1TDC - chain A; structure by X-ray diffraction, 2.65 A resolution.

[Chain A]
Protein: Thymidylate synthase
Organism: Lactobacillus casei
Notes: EC 2.1.1.45
UniProt: P00469 (TYSY_LACCA); residues 1-315 here = UniProt positions 1-315
Sequence (315 residues; each row starts with the number of its first residue):
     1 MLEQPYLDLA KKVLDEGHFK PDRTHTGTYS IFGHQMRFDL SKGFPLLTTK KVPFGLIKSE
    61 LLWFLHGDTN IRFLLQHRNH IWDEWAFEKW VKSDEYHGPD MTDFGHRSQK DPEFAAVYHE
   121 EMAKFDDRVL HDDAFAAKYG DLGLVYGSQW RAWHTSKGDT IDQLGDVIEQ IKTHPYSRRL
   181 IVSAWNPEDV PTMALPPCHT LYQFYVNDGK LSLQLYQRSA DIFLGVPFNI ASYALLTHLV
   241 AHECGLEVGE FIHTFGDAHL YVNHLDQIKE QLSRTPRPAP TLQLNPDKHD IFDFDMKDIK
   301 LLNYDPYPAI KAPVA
Small-molecule neighbours: 2'-deoxyuridine 5'-monophosphate (UMP): Arg-178, Arg-179, Leu-195, Cys-198, Gln-217, Arg-218, Ser-219, Ala-220, Asp-221, Gly-225, Asn-229, His-259, Tyr-261
Swiss-Prot annotation at these positions:
  - active site: Cys-198 (Nucleophile)
  - binding site (dUMP): Arg-23, Arg-178, Arg-179, Arg-218 to Asp-221, Asn-229, His-259 to Tyr-261
  - binding site ((6R)-5,10-methylene-5,6,7,8-tetrahydrofolate): Asp-221, Ala-315

[In short]
Bound to chain A: 2'-deoxyuridine 5'-monophosphate. UniProt lists active-site residue Cys-198, 11 dUMP-binding
residues and (6R)-5,10-methylene-5,6,7,8-tetrahydrofolate-binding residues Asp-221 and Ala-315.
Chain A is Thymidylate synthase (Lactobacillus casei); the structure, Structures of thymidylate synthase with
a C-terminal deletion: role of the C-terminus in alignment of D/ump ..., was determined by X-ray diffraction
together with 1TDA, 1TDB and 2TDD from the same study.
